Entry 6OBJ (electron microscopy, 3.50 A resolution); this record covers chains A and D of the 4 polymer chains in the assembly.

[Chain A]
Name: SgraIR restriction enzyme
Source organism: Streptomyces griseus
Notes: EC 3.1.21.-
UniProt: Q9F6L0 (Q9F6L0_STRGR); residue numbers follow UniProt; this construct covers 1-339
Sequence (339 residues; each row starts with the number of its first residue):
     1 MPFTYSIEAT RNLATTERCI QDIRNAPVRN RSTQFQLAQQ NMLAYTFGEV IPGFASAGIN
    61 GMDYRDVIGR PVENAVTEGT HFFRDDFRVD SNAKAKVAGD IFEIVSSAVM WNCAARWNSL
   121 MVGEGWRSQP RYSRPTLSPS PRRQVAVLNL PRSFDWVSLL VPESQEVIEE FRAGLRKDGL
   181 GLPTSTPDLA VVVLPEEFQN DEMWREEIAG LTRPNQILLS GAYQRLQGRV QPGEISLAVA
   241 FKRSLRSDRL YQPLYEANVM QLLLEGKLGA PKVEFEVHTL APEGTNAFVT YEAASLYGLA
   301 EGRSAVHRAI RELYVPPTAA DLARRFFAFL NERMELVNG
Unresolved in the structure: 1
Differences from the reference sequence: engineered mutation Asp63 (Asn in Q9F6L0)
Metal / ion sites: Mg2+: Phe241 (shared with 1 residue of chain C)
What the authors report for this chain:
  - contacts within the chain: Arg84-Asp85
  - conformationally variable residues (loop rearrangement): Asp22 to Gln34, Arg84 to Phe87, Pro183 to Asp188
  - binding site for the 40-nt DNA strand (chain D): Arg31, Lys96, Asp248
  - binding site for the 40-nt DNA strand: Arg246, Arg249
  - allosteric site: Trp126 to Arg134
  - catalytic residues: Thr186 (proposed by the authors, not directly observed)

[Chain D]
Molecule: 40-nt DNA strand
Sequence (40 nucleotides; row label = number of the first residue in the row; numbers below 1 keep their minus sign (DG-6 is residue -6)):
    -6 GATGCGTGGG TCTTCACACC GGTGTGAAGA CCCACGCATC
Unresolved in the structure: -6 to 0, 27-33
Metal / ion sites: Mg2+: DC13 (shared with 1 residue of chain B)

[Interface between chain A and chain D]
Contacting residue pairs - 31 pairs, chain A then chain D:
  Arg31(A) - DT16(D)  base contact
  Arg31(A) - DG17(D)  base contact
  Thr33(A) - DT16(D)  hydrogen bond to the phosphate
  Thr33(A) - DG17(D)  phosphate contact
  Gln36(A) - DG17(D)  phosphate contact
  Leu37(A) - DG17(D)  hydrogen bond to the phosphate
  Ala38(A) - DT18(D)  phosphate contact
  Gln39(A) - DG17(D)  phosphate contact
  Gln39(A) - DT18(D)  hydrogen bond to the phosphate
  Gln40(A) - DT18(D)  hydrogen bond to the phosphate
  Asp90(A) - DG15(D)  sugar contact
  Asp90(A) - DT16(D)  phosphate contact
  Asn92(A) - DG14(D)  hydrogen bond to the base
  Asn92(A) - DG15(D)  hydrogen bond to the base
  Ala93(A) - DT16(D)  sugar contact
  Lys96(A) - DT16(D)  base contact
  Lys96(A) - DG17(D)  hydrogen bond to the base
  Val97(A) - DG17(D)  sugar contact
  Arg152(A) - DG17(D)  base contact
  Tyr223(A) - DA20(D)  phosphate contact
  Arg246(A) - DC12(D)  base contact
  Ser247(A) - DC10(D)  hydrogen bond to the phosphate
  Ser247(A) - DA11(D)  base contact
  Asp248(A) - DA11(D)  base contact
  Asp248(A) - DC12(D)  base contact
  Asp248(A) - DC13(D)  base contact
  Gly284(A) - DA9(D)  hydrogen bond to the phosphate
  Thr285(A) - DA9(D)  phosphate contact
  Thr285(A) - DC10(D)  phosphate contact
  Asn286(A) - DA9(D)  sugar contact
  Asn286(A) - DC10(D)  hydrogen bond to the phosphate
Interface residues without a listed pair, chain A (24 interface residues in all): Ser32, Phe35, Arg249, Tyr251
Interface residues without a listed pair, chain D (12 interface residues in all): DG19

[In short]
Chain A and chain D form an interface of 24 and 12 residues respectively, with 10 hydrogen bonds. Polar pairs
include Asn92(A)-DG14(D), Asn92(A)-DG15(D) and Lys96(A)-DG17(D). The paper reports the catalytic residue
Thr186(A); a binding site for the 40-nt DNA strand (chain D) at Arg31(A), Lys96(A) and Asp248(A).
Chain A is SgraIR restriction enzyme (Streptomyces griseus) and chain D is a 40-nt DNA strand; the structure,
Structure of a DNA-bound dimer extracted from filamentous SgrAI endonuclease in its activated form, was
determined by electron microscopy.
